PDB entry 9E1V | electron microscopy, 3.10 A resolution | chains G and J of the 11 polymer chains in the assembly

[Chain G]
Name: Histone H2A type 1
From: Xenopus laevis
Reference sequence: P06897 (H2A1_XENLA); residues 0-129 here correspond to UniProt positions 1-130 (UniProt number = residue number + 1)
Sequence (130 residues; numbered 0 to 129; the number before each row is that of its first residue; numbering starts at 0):
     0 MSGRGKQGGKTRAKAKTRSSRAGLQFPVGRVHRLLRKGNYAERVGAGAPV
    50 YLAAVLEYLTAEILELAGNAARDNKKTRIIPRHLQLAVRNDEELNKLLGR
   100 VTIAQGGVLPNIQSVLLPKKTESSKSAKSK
Disordered / not traced: 0-9, 119-129
Sequence notes: conflict Arg99 (Gly100 in P06897), Ser123 (Ala124 in P06897)

[Chain J]
Molecule: 152-nt DNA strand
From: Homo sapiens
Sequence (152 nucleotides; numbered -75 to 76; the number before each row is that of its first residue; numbers below 1 keep their minus sign (DC-75 is residue -75)):
   -75 CCCTGGAGAATCCCGGTGCCGAGGCCGCTCAATTGGTCGTAGACAGCTCT
   -25 AGCACCGCTTAAACGCACGTACGCGCTGTCCCCCGCGTTTTAACCGCCAA
    25 GGGGATTACTCCCTAGTCTCCAGGCACGTGTCAGATATATACATCCTGTG
    75 CA

[Interface between chain G and chain J]
Pairs across the interface (15):
  Arg11(G) - DT43(J)  hydrogen bond to the base
  Arg11(G) - DC44(J)  hydrogen bond to the sugar
  Arg29(G) - DG48(J)  phosphate contact
  Arg29(G) - DC49(J)  salt bridge to the phosphate
  Arg42(G) - DT38(J)  sugar contact
  Arg42(G) - DA39(J)  phosphate contact
  Val43(G) - DT38(J)  sugar contact
  Val43(G) - DA39(J)  hydrogen bond to the phosphate
  Gly44(G) - DT38(J)  phosphate contact
  Ala45(G) - DT38(J)  hydrogen bond to the phosphate
  Lys75(G) - DG58(J)  phosphate contact
  Lys75(G) - DA59(J)  salt bridge to the phosphate
  Thr76(G) - DG58(J)  hydrogen bond to the phosphate
  Arg77(G) - DA57(J)  sugar contact
  Arg77(G) - DG58(J)  hydrogen bond to the phosphate
Other interface residues (no listed pair), chain G (13 interface residues in all): Lys13, Thr16, Arg35, Glu41
Other interface residues (no listed pair), chain J (11 interface residues in all): DA46, DG47

[Summary]
Chain G and chain J form an interface of 13 and 11 residues respectively, with 6 hydrogen bonds and 2 salt
bridges. Polar contacts include Arg11(G)-DT43(J), Arg11(G)-DC44(J) and Val43(G)-DA39(J).
Chain G is Histone H2A type 1 (Xenopus laevis) and chain J is a 152-nt DNA strand (Homo sapiens); the
structure, Snf2h bound nucleosome complex - ClassC2, was determined by electron microscopy (same publication
as 9E1L, 9E1M, 9E1N, 9E1O, 9E1P, 9E1Q and 4 further entries).
